5TR1 - chains A and L of the 6 polymer chains in the assembly; structure by electron microscopy, 3.95 A resolution.

# Chain A
Name: Chloride channel protein
From: Bos taurus
UniProtKB: E1B792 (E1B792_BOVIN); residues 27-687 here = UniProt positions 27-687
Chain sequence (671 residues; each row starts with the number of its first residue):
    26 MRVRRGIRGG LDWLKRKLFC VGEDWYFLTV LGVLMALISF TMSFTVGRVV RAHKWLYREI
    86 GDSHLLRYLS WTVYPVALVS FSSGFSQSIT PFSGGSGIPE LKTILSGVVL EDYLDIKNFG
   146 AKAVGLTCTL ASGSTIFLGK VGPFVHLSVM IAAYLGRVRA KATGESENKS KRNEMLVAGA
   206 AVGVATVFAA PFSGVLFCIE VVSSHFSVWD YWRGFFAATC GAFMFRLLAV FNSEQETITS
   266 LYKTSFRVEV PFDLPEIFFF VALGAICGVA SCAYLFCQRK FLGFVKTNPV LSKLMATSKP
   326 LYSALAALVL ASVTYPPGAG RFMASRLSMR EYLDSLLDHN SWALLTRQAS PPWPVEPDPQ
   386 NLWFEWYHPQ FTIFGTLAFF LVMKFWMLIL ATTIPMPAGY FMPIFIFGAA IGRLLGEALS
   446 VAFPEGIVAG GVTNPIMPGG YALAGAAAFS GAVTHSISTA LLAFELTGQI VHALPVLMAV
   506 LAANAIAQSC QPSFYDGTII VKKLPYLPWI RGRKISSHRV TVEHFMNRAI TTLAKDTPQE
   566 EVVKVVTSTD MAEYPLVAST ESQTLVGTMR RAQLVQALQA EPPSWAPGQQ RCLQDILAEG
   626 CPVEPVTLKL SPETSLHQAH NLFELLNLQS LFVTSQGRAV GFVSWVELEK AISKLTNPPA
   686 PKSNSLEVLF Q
Disordered / not traced: 26-35, 186-192, 258-275, 454-458, 606-617, 684-696
Construct notes: initiating methionine (26); engineered mutation Gln-373 (Asn in E1B792); expression tag (688-696)
What the authors report for this chain:
  - conformationally variable residues (loop rearrangement): Gly-120, Ser-121

# Chain L
Name: Monoclonal antibody, Fab fragment, light chain
From: Mus musculus
Notes: antibody fragment or engineered binder
Chain sequence (107 residues; each row starts with the number of its first residue):
     1 DIVMTQSPKF MSTSVGDRVS VTCKASQNVG TNVAWYQQKP GQSPKTLIYW ASYRYSGVPD
    61 RFTGSGSGTD FTLAISNVQS EDLAEYFCQQ YNSYPLTFGS GTKLELK
Disulfide bonds: Cys-23/Cys-88

# Chain A / chain L interface
Residue-residue contacts (19):
  Asn-365(A) with Asn-32(L)
  Leu-369(A) with Tyr-94(L), hydrophobic
  Leu-370(A) with Asn-32(L); Tyr-91(L)
  Gln-373(A) with Tyr-91(L); Tyr-94(L); Leu-96(L)
  Ala-374(A) with Trp-50(L)
  Ser-375(A) with Trp-50(L)
  Pro-376(A) with Trp-50(L), hydrophobic
  Pro-377(A) with Trp-50(L); Tyr-53(L), hydrophobic
  Pro-379(A) with Tyr-53(L)
  Asp-383(A) with Tyr-53(L), hydrogen bond
  Gln-385(A) with Ser-67(L), hydrogen bond
  Asn-386(A) with Thr-31(L), hydrogen bond
  Trp-388(A) with Trp-50(L), hydrophobic
  Phe-389(A) with Trp-50(L), hydrophobic
  Pro-449(A) with Tyr-94(L)
Also at the interface, not in a pair above, chain A (16 interface residues in all): Ser-366
Also at the interface, not in a pair above, chain L (11 interface residues in all): Tyr-49, Gly-66, Asn-92

# In short
16 residues of chain A and 11 residues of chain L are in contact, with 3 hydrogen bonds. Polar pairs include
Asp-383(A)/Tyr-53(L), Gln-385(A)/Ser-67(L) and Asn-386(A)/Thr-31(L). From the paper: conformational
variability at Gly-120(A) and Ser-121(A).
Chain A is Chloride channel protein (Bos taurus) and chain L is Monoclonal antibody, Fab fragment, light chain
(Mus musculus); the structure, Cryo-electron microscopy structure of a bovine CLC-K chloride channel,
alternate (class 2) conformation, was determined by electron microscopy (same publication as 5TQQ).
